PDB entry 7SA2 | X-ray diffraction, 1.85 A resolution | chains A and B of the 3 polymer chains in the assembly

== Chain A ==
Molecule: MHC class I antigen
Organism: Homo sapiens
UniProtKB: Q861F7 (Q861F7_HUMAN); residue numbers follow UniProt; this construct covers 1-278
Amino-acid sequence (278 residues; numbered 1 to 278; the number before each row is that of its first residue):
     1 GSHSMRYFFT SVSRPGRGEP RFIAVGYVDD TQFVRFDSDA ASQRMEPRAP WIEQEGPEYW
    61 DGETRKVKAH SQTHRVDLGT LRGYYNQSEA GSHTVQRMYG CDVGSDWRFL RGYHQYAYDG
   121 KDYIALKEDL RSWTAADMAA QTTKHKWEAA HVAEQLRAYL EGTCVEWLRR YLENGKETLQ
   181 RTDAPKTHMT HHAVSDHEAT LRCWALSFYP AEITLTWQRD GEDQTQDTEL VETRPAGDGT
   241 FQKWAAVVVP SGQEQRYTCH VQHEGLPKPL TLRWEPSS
Cystine bridges: Cys101-Cys164, Cys203-Cys259
Bound ions: Cd2+: His151, Glu154, His191

== Chain B ==
Molecule: Beta-2-microglobulin
Organism: Homo sapiens
UniProtKB: P61769 (B2MG_HUMAN); residues 1-99 here correspond to UniProt positions 21-119 (UniProt number = residue number + 20)
Amino-acid sequence (100 residues; numbered 0 to 99; the number before each row is that of its first residue; numbering starts at 0):
     0 MIQRTPKIQV YSRHPAENGK SNFLNCYVSG FHPSDIEVDL LKNGERIEKV EHSDLSFSKD
    60 WSFYLLYYTE FTPTEKDEYA CRVNHVTLSQ PKIVKWDRDM
Not modelled in the structure: 0
Differences from the reference sequence: initiating methionine (0)
Swiss-Prot annotation at these positions:
  - modified residue: Gln2 (Pyrrolidone carboxylic acid)
  - glycosylation: Ile1 (N-linked (Glc) (glycation) isoleucine), Lys19 (N-linked (Glc) (glycation) lysine), Lys41 (N-linked (Glc) (glycation) lysine), Lys48 (N-linked (Glc) (glycation) lysine), Lys58 (N-linked (Glc) (glycation) lysine), Lys91 (N-linked (Glc) (glycation) lysine), Lys94 (N-linked (Glc) (glycation) lysine)
Cystine bridges: Cys25-Cys80
Bound ions: Na+: Asn83, His84, Leu87

== Interface between chain A and chain B ==
Contacting residue pairs (52; chain A residue first):
  Phe8(A) with Ser55(B); Phe56(B)
  Phe9(A) with Phe56(B)
  Thr10(A) with Phe56(B); Phe62(B)
  Val12(A) with Ser33(B)
  Ile23(A) with Leu54(B), hydrophobic
  Val25(A) with Asp53(B); Leu54(B); Ser55(B)
  Tyr27(A) with Tyr63(B)
  Gln32(A) with Asp53(B), hydrogen bond
  Arg35(A) with Asp53(B), salt bridge
  Thr94(A) with Phe62(B)
  Gln96(A) with His31(B), hydrogen bond; Phe56(B); Trp60(B), hydrogen bond (side chain-backbone); Phe62(B)
  Arg97(A) with Phe56(B)
  Gln115(A) with Trp60(B)
  Tyr116(A) with Trp60(B)
  Ala117(A) with Trp60(B), hydrophobic
  Asp119(A) with His31(B)
  Gly120(A) with Arg3(B), hydrogen bond (backbone-side chain); His31(B); Trp60(B)
  Asp122(A) with Trp60(B), hydrogen bond
  His192(A) with Asp98(B), salt bridge
  Arg202(A) with Asp98(B), hydrogen bond (side chain-backbone); Met99(B)
  Trp204(A) with Asp98(B); Met99(B)
  Leu206(A) with Pro14(B), hydrophobic
  Val231(A) with Gln8(B)
  Glu232(A) with Lys6(B); Gln8(B), hydrogen bond (backbone-side chain)
  Thr233(A) with Tyr26(B)
  Arg234(A) with Gln8(B), hydrogen bond; Tyr10(B); Tyr26(B); Met99(B), hydrogen bond (side chain-backbone)
  Pro235(A) with Tyr10(B), hydrogen bond (backbone-side chain); Asn24(B); Tyr26(B)
  Ala236(A) with Arg12(B), hydrogen bond (backbone-side chain); Asn24(B), hydrogen bond (backbone-side chain)
  Gly237(A) with Arg12(B); Leu65(B)
  Gln242(A) with Tyr10(B); Ser11(B), hydrogen bond (side chain-backbone); Arg12(B), hydrogen bond (side chain-backbone)
  Trp244(A) with Met99(B), hydrogen bond (side chain-backbone)
Interface residues without a listed pair, chain A (35 interface residues in all): Arg48, Met98, Lys121, Asp238
Interface residues without a listed pair, chain B (25 interface residues in all): His13, Ser28, Asp59, Arg97

== Overview ==
35 residues of chain A face 25 of chain B across their interface; the contacts include 15 hydrogen bonds and 2
salt bridges. Polar contacts include Arg35(A)-Asp53(B), His192(A)-Asp98(B) and Gln32(A)-Asp53(B). His151(A),
Glu154(A) and His191(A) coordinate Cd2+. Asn83(B), His84(B) and Leu87(B) form the Na+ site.
Chain A is MHC class I antigen and chain B is Beta-2-microglobulin, both from Homo sapiens; the structure,
SARS-CoV-2 spike-derived peptide S1060-1068 (VVFLHVTYV) presented by HLA-A*02:01, was determined by X-ray
diffraction.
